6MMI - chains B and D of the 4 polymer chains in the assembly; structure by electron microscopy, 8.93 A resolution (very low resolution: no residue pairs are listed; an interface is given only as per-side residue counts).

[Chain B (and D)]
Protein: Glutamate receptor ionotropic, NMDA 2A
From: Rattus norvegicus
Notes: chain D of this document is another copy of the same molecule, construct and numbering; everything in this record applies to it too
Reference sequence: Q00959 (NMDE1_RAT); residue numbers follow UniProt; this construct covers 1-837
Chain sequence (837 residues; numbered 1 to 837; the number before each row is that of its first residue):
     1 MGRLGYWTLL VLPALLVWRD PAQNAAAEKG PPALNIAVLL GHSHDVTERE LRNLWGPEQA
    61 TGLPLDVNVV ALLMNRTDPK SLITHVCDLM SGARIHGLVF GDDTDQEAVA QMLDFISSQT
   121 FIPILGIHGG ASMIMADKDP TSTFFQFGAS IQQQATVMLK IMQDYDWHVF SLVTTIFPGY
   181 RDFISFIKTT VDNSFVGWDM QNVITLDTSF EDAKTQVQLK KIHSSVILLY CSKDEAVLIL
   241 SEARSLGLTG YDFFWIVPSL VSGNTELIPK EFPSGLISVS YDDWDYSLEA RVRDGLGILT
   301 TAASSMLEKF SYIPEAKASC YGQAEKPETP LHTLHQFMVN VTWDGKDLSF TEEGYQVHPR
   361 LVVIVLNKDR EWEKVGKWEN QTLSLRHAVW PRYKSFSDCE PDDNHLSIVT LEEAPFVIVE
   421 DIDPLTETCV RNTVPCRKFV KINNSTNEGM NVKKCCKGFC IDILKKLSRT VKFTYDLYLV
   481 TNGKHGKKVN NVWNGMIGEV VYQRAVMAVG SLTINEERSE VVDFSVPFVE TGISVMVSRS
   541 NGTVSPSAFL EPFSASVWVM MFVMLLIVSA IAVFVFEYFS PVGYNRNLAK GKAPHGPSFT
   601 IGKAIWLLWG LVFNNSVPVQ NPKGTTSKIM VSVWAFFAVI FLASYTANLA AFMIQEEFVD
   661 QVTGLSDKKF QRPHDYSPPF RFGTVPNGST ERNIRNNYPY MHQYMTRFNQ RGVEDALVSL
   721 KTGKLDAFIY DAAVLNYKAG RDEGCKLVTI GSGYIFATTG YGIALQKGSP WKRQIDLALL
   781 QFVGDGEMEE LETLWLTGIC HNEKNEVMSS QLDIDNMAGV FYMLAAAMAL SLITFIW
Not modelled in the structure: 1-33, 324-329, 393-402, 542-545, 580-597, 805-810 (chain D: 1-33, 324-329, 395-402, 542-545, 580-597, 801-808)
Construct notes: conflict Thr-758 (Ser in Q00959)
Disulfide bonds: Cys-87/Cys-320, Cys-429/Cys-455, Cys-745/Cys-800
Covalent attachments: N-acetylglucosamine (NAG) linked to Asn-75, Asn-340, Asn-380, Asn-443, Asn-444, Asn-687

[Interface between chain B and chain D]
At this resolution (9 A) residue pairs are not listed: 5 residues of chain B and 4 of chain D lie at the interface.

[In short]
The interface between chain B and chain D involves 5 residues on one side and 4 on the other.
N-acetylglucosamine is covalently linked to Asn-75(B), Asn-340(B), Asn-380(B), Asn-443(B), Asn-444(B) and
Asn-687(B).
Chain B and chain D are both Glutamate receptor ionotropic, NMDA 2A (Rattus norvegicus); the structure,
Diheteromeric NMDA receptor GluN1/GluN2A in the 'Splayed-Open' conformation, in complex with glycine and
glutamate, in the ..., was determined by electron microscopy together with 6MM9, 6MMA, 6MMB, 6MMG, 6MMH, 6MMJ
and 12 further entries from the same study.
